6ZYW - chains J and d of the 19 polymer chains in the assembly; structure by electron microscopy, 8.78 A resolution (very low resolution: no residue pairs are listed; an interface is given only as per-side residue counts).

[Chain J]
Molecule: Dynein light chain
Organism: Tetrahymena thermophila SB210
Reference sequence: Q24DI9 (Q24DI9_TETTS); numbering as in UniProt (aligned over 1-93)
Chain sequence (93 residues; row label = number of the first residue in the row):
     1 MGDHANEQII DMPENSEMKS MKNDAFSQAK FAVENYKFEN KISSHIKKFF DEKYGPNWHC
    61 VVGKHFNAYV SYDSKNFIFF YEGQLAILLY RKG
Disordered / not traced: 1-9

[Chain d]
Molecule: Dynein intermediate chain 2
Organism: Tetrahymena thermophila SB210
Reference sequence: I7M008 (I7M008_TETTS); the author numbering skips numbers that UniProt does not, so the offset changes along the chain: 1-201 = UniProt 1-201; 235-700 = UniProt 202-667
Chain sequence (667 residues; each row starts with the number of its first residue; note: 33 numbers in that range are skipped by the numbering (no residue carries them; nothing is unmodelled there)):
     1 MPPKQTKVVA SRKTVMPISR AGRAQIRRKD SNTQNNMNDQ GMEDEEIDQQ REGMKNQYEQ
    61 LTAQELNEDM PSKMLEPKNP QAPKNITVYD YYTRKFKTDE LVDQMIVHFS MDGDYIWKES
   121 NEYKTQEEIR DTKKALIKEA MRKQESEEPG ANHDEEAIKQ TLRNKFNYNT RECQTINPSI
   181 RERGVSTEPP PSDTICGNIT Q
   235 WEIFDAYYAE IMKDHQIENK KKKEVDQDKK QDQSMYSTSF KRCCKIMERM VVQNDQEDKY
   295 HDYRYYWSQG DNLEAGKNEG HLLPIWRFSN EKQRKKNVTS ICWNPLYPDL FAVSLGSYDF
   355 TKQRMGLICL YSLKNTTHPE YAFNCEAGVM CLDFHPKSAA LLAVGLYDGT VLVYDIRNKH
   415 KKPIYQSTVR NQKHTDPVWQ VKWNPDTSKN YNFYSISSDG RVMNWILMKN KLEPEEVILL
   475 RLVGKNEEES TLIGLACGLC FDFNKFEPHI FLVGTEEGKI HKCSRAYSGQ YQETYNGHLL
   535 AVYKVKWNNF HPRTFISASA DWTVRIWDSK YTSQIICFDL SMMVVDAVWA PYSSTVFACA
   595 TMDKVQVYDL NVDKLNKLAE QKIVKQPKLT NLSFNYKDPI LLVGDSHGGV TLVKLSPNLC
   655 KSGPEIKQTE DKKAMEEFKN VKIEDYEREK MENLLAVVSK WEREDA
Disordered / not traced: 1-74, 140-162, 259-700

[Chain J / chain d interface]
At this resolution (9 A) residue pairs are not listed: 11 residues of chain J and 11 of chain d lie at the interface.

[In short]
Chain J and chain d each contribute 11 residues to their interface.
Chain J is Dynein light chain and chain d is Dynein intermediate chain 2, both from Tetrahymena thermophila
SB210; the structure, Outer Dynein Arm-Shulin complex - overall structure (Tetrahymena thermophila), was
determined by electron microscopy (same publication as 6ZYY and 6ZYX).
